6PQV - chains Q and I of the 22 polymer chains in the assembly; structure by electron microscopy, 3.30 A resolution.

# Chain Q (and I)
Molecule: ATP synthase subunit c
Source organism: Escherichia coli
Notes: chain I of this document is another copy of the same molecule, construct and numbering; everything in this record applies to it too
UniProt: F4TL55 (F4TL55_ECOLX); residue numbers follow UniProt; this construct covers 1-79
Amino-acid sequence (79 residues; row label = number of the first residue in the row):
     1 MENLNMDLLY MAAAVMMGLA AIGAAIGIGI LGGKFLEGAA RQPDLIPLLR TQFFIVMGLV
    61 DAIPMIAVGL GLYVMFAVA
Not modelled in the structure: 1-2
What the authors report for this chain:
  - catalytic residues: D61 (citing earlier work)

# How chain Q and chain I interact
Pairs across the interface - 52 pairs, chain Q then chain I:
  N3(Q) with N5(I)
  D7(Q) with L8(I); L9(I), hydrogen bond (side chain-backbone)
  Y10(Q) with L9(I), hydrophobic
  M11(Q) with M11(I); A12(I)
  A13(Q) with M16(I)
  A14(Q) with A12(I); M16(I), hydrophobic
  M17(Q) with M16(I), hydrophobic; A67(I); L70(I), hydrophobic
  G18(Q) with L19(I)
  A21(Q) with I63(I), hydrophobic; P64(I)
  I22(Q) with L19(I); G23(I)
  A24(Q) with I63(I), hydrophobic
  A25(Q) with G23(I); A24(I); G27(I); V60(I)
  I26(Q) with I26(I), hydrophobic
  I28(Q) with L59(I); V60(I), hydrophobic
  G29(Q) with G27(I); I30(I)
  G32(Q) with L31(I)
  G33(Q) with L31(I); K34(I)
  L36(Q) with L31(I), hydrophobic; F35(I), hydrophobic
  E37(Q) with K34(I); E37(I); R41(I), salt bridge
  A40(Q) with G38(I); Q42(I), hydrogen bond (backbone-side chain); L49(I), hydrophobic
  R41(Q) with R41(I)
  P43(Q) with L45(I), hydrophobic
  I46(Q) with L48(I), hydrophobic; Q52(I)
  R50(Q) with Q52(I), hydrogen bond
  F53(Q) with V56(I), hydrophobic; L59(I), hydrophobic
  M57(Q) with L59(I), hydrophobic
  M65(Q) with I63(I), hydrophobic
  V68(Q) with I63(I), hydrophobic; I66(I), hydrophobic
  L72(Q) with L70(I), hydrophobic
  M75(Q) with L70(I), hydrophobic
  F76(Q) with Y73(I)
Also at the interface, not in a pair above, chain Q (37 interface residues in all): V15, L19, A20, I30, F35, F54
Also at the interface, not in a pair above, chain I (38 interface residues in all): L4, V15, A20, F53, I55, V78

# Summary
37 residues of chain Q face 38 of chain I across their interface, with 3 hydrogen bonds and 1 salt bridge.
Polar contacts include E37(Q)-R41(I), D7(Q)-L9(I) and A40(Q)-Q42(I). From the paper: the catalytic residue
D61(Q).
Chain Q and chain I are both ATP synthase subunit c (Escherichia coli); the structure, E. coli ATP Synthase
State 1e, was determined by electron microscopy, deposited together with 6OQR, 6OQS, 6OQT, 6OQU, 6OQV, 6OQW
and 3 further entries.
